PDB entry 5N7C | X-ray diffraction, 2.45 A resolution | chains A and B

# Chain A (and B)
Name: Transthyretin
Source organism: Homo sapiens
Notes: chain B of this document is another copy of the same molecule, construct and numbering; everything in this record applies to it too
Reference sequence: P02766 (TTHY_HUMAN); residues 10-127 here correspond to UniProt positions 30-147 (UniProt number = residue number + 20)
Chain sequence (118 residues; numbered 10 to 127; the number before each row is that of its first residue):
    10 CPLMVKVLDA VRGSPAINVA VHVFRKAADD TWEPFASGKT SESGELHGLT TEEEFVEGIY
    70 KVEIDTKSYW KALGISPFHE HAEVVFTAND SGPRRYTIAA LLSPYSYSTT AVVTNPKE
Not modelled in the structure: 126-127
Swiss-Prot annotation at these positions:
  - binding site (L-thyroxine): Lys15, Glu54, Ser117
  - modified residue: Cys10 (Sulfocysteine), Glu42 (4-carboxyglutamate), Ser52 (Phosphoserine)
  - glycosylation: Asn98 (N-linked (GlcNAc...) asparagine)
Bound ions: Cu ion: Glu62, Asp74
Reported in the primary citation:
  - Cu ion coordination: Asp74, His88, His90
  - conformationally variable residues (loop rearrangement): Glu72 to Glu92

# How chain A and chain B interact
Contacting residue pairs - 23 pairs, chain A then chain B:
  Phe87(A) - Val94(B)
  Phe87(A) - Phe95(B)  hydrophobic
  Phe87(A) - Tyr105(B)  hydrophobic
  Phe87(A) - Ala120(B)  hydrophobic
  His88(A) - Val93(B)
  His88(A) - Val94(B)
  His88(A) - Thr118(B)
  Glu89(A) - Val94(B)  hydrogen bond (backbone-backbone)
  Glu92(A) - Glu92(B)
  Tyr114(A) - Thr119(B)
  Tyr114(A) - Ala120(B)  hydrogen bond (backbone-backbone)
  Tyr114(A) - Val122(B)  hydrophobic
  Ser115(A) - Thr118(B)  hydrogen bond (side chain-backbone)
  Ser115(A) - Thr119(B)  hydrogen bond
  Tyr116(A) - Ser117(B)  hydrogen bond (backbone-side chain)
  Tyr116(A) - Thr118(B)  hydrogen bond (backbone-backbone)
  Ser117(A) - Tyr116(B)
  Ser117(A) - Ser117(B)
  Thr118(A) - Ser115(B)  hydrogen bond (backbone-side chain)
  Thr118(A) - Tyr116(B)  hydrogen bond (backbone-backbone)
  Thr119(A) - Tyr114(B)
  Thr119(A) - Ser115(B)  hydrogen bond
  Ala120(A) - Tyr114(B)  hydrogen bond (backbone-backbone)
Other interface residues (no listed pair), chain A (12 interface residues in all): Val122
Other interface residues (no listed pair), chain B (15 interface residues in all): Thr96, Ile107

# Summary
12 residues of chain A face 15 of chain B across their interface; the contacts include 10 hydrogen bonds.
Polar pairs include Ser115(A)-Thr118(B), Ser115(A)-Thr119(B) and Tyr116(A)-Ser117(B). Glu62(A) and Asp74(A)
form the Cu ion site. UniProt lists 3 L-thyroxine-binding residues on chain A. The paper reports Cu ion
coordination by Asp74(A), His88(A) and His90(A); conformational variability at Glu72(A).
Chain A and chain B are both Transthyretin (Homo sapiens); the structure, Human TTR altered conformation from
soaking in CuCl2, was determined by X-ray diffraction (same publication as 5N5Q and 5N62).
